PDB entry 2QIN | X-ray diffraction, 1.76 A resolution | chains B and D of the 4 polymer chains in the assembly

== Chain B (and D) ==
Molecule: Metallo-beta-lactamase L1
From: Stenotrophomonas maltophilia
Notes: EC 3.5.2.6; chain D of this document is another copy of the same molecule, construct and numbering; everything in this record applies to it too
UniProtKB: P52700 (BLA1_XANMA); the author numbering skips numbers that UniProt does not, so the offset changes along the chain: 22-45 = UniProt 22-45; 47-57 = UniProt 46-56; 66-76 = UniProt 57-67; 78-87 = UniProt 68-77; 7 more segments
Chain sequence (269 residues; row label = number of the first residue in the row; note: 23 numbers in that range are skipped by the numbering (no residue carries them; nothing is unmodelled there)):
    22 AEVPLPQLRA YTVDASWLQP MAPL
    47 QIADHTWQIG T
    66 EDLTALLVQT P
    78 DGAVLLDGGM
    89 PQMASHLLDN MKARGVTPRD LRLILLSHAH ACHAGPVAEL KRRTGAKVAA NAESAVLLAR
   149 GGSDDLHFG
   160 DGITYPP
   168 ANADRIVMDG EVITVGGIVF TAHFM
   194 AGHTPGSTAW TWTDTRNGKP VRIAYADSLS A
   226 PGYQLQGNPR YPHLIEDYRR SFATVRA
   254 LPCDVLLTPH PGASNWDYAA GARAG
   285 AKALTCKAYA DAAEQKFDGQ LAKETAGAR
Not modelled in the structure: 22-24, 312-313 (chain D: 22-23, 312-313)
Cystine bridges: Cys256-Cys290
Sequence notes: engineered mutation Cys120 (Asp109 in P52700)
Metal / ion sites: Zn2+ site 1: His51 (shared with His51(D) of chain D); Zn2+ site 2: His116, His118, His196; Zn2+ site 3: Cys120, His121, His263
Swiss-Prot annotation at these positions:
  - binding site (Zn(2+)): His116, His118, His121, His196, His263
  - binding site (substrate): Asp220

== Chain B / chain D interface ==
Residue-residue contacts - 27 pairs, chain B then chain D:
  Ala140(B) - Ala140(D)
  Ala140(B) - Glu141(D)
  Ala140(B) - Val144(D)  hydrophobic
  Glu141(B) - Ala140(D)
  Glu141(B) - Met175(D)
  Val144(B) - Ala140(D)  hydrophobic
  Val144(B) - Val144(D)  hydrophobic
  Arg148(B) - Ile173(D)
  Met175(B) - Glu141(D)
  Met175(B) - Pro198(D)  hydrophobic
  Met175(B) - Arg235(D)
  Met175(B) - Tyr236(D)  hydrophobic
  Asp176(B) - Pro237(D)
  Asp176(B) - His238(D)
  Gly177(B) - Pro237(D)
  Gly177(B) - His238(D)
  Glu178(B) - Pro234(D)
  Glu178(B) - Pro237(D)
  Pro198(B) - Met175(D)  hydrophobic
  Pro234(B) - Glu178(D)
  Arg235(B) - Met175(D)
  Tyr236(B) - Met175(D)  hydrophobic
  Pro237(B) - Asp176(D)
  Pro237(B) - Gly177(D)
  Pro237(B) - Glu178(D)
  His238(B) - Asp176(D)
  His238(B) - Gly177(D)
Also at the interface, not in a pair above, chain B (16 interface residues in all): Leu154, Ile173
Also at the interface, not in a pair above, chain D (16 interface residues in all): Arg148, Leu154

== Overview ==
Chain B and chain D each contribute 16 residues to their interface. His116(B), His118(B) and His196(B)
coordinate Zn2+ site 2. The Zn2+ site 3 is built by Cys120(B), His121(B) and His263(B). From UniProt: 5
Zn2+-binding residues and substrate-binding residue Asp220(B) on chain B.
Chain B and chain D are both Metallo-beta-lactamase L1 (Stenotrophomonas maltophilia); the structure,
Stenotrophomonas maltophilia L1 Metallo-beta-Lactamase Asp-120 Cys mutant, was determined by X-ray
diffraction, deposited together with 2QJS.
